3HOZ - chains A and P of the 15 polymer chains in the assembly; structure by X-ray diffraction, 3.65 A resolution.

[Chain A]
Molecule: DNA-directed RNA polymerase II subunit RPB1
From: Saccharomyces cerevisiae
Notes: EC 2.7.7.6
UniProtKB: P04050 (RPB1_YEAST); numbering as in UniProt (aligned over 1-1733)
Amino-acid sequence (1733 residues; each row starts with the number of its first residue):
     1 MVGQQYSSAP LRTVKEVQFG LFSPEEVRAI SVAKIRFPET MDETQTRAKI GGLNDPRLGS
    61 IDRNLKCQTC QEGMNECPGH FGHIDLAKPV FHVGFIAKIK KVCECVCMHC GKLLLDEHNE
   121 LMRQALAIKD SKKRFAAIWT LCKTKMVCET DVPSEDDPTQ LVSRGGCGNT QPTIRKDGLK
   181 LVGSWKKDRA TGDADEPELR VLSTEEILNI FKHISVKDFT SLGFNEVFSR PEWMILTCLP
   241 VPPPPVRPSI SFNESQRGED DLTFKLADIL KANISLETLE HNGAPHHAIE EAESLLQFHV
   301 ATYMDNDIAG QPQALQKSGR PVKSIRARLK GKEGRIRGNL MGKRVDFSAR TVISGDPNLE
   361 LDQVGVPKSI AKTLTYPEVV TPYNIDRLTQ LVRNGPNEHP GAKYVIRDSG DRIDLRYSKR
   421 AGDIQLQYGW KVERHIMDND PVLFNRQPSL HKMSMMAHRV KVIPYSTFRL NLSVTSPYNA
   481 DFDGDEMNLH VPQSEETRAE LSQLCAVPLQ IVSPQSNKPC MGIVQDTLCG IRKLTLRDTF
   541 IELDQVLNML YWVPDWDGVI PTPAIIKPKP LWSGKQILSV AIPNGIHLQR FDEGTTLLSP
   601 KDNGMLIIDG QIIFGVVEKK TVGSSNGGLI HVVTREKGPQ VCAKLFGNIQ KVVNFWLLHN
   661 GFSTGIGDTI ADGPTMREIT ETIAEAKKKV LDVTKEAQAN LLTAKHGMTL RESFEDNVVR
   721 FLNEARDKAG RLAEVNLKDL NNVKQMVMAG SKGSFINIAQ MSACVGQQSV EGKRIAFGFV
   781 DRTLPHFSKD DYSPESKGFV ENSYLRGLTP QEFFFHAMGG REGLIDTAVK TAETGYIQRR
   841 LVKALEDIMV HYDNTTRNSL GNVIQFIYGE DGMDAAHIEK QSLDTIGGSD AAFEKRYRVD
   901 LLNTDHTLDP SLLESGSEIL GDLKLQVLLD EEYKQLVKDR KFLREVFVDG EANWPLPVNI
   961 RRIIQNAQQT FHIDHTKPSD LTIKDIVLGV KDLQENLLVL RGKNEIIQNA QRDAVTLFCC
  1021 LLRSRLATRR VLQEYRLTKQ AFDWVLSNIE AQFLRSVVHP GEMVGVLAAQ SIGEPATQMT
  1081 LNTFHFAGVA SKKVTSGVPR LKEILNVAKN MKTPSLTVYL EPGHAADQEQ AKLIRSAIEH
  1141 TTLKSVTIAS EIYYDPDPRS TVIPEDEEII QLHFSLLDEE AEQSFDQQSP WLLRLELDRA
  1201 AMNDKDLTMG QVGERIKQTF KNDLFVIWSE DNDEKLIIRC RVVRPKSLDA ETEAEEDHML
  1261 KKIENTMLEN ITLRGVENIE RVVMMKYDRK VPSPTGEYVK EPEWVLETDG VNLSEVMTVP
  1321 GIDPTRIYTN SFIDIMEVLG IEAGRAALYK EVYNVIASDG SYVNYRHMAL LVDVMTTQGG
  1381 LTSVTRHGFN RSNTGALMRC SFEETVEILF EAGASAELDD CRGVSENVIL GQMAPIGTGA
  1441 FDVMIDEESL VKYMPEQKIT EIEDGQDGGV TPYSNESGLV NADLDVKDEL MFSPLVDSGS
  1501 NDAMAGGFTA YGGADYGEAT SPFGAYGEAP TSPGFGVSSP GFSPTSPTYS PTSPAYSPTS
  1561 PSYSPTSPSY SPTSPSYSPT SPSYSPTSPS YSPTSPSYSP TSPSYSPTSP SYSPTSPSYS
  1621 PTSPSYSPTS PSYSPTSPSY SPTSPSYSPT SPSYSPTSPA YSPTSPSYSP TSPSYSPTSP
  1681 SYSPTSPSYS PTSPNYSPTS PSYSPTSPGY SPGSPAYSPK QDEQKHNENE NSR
Unresolved in the structure: 1, 188-194, 1082-1092, 1176-1185, 1246-1253, 1456-1733
Metal / ion sites: Zn2+ site 1: Cys67, Cys70, Cys77, His80; Zn2+ site 2: Cys107, Cys110, Cys148, Cys167; Mg2+: Asp481, Asp483, Asp485
Swiss-Prot annotation at these positions:
  - region: Pro248 to Asp260 (Lid loop), Asn306 to Lys323 (Rudder loop), Pro810 to Glu822 (Bridging helix)
  - binding site (Zn(2+)): Cys67, Cys70, Cys77, His80, Cys107, Cys110, Cys148, Cys167
  - binding site (Mg(2+)): Asp481, Asp483, Asp485
  - modified residue: Thr1471 (Phosphothreonine)
  - cross-link (Glycyl lysine isopeptide (Lys-Gly)): Lys695 (interchain with G-Cter in ubiquitin), Lys1246 (interchain with G-Cter in ubiquitin), Lys1350 (interchain with G-Cter in ubiquitin)
  - natural variant: Ser1653 to Pro1659 (deletion: In strain: A364A)
  - mutagenesis: Lys1246 (K1246R: Impairs ubiquitination during transcription stress)
From the paper describing this entry:
  - binding site for the 18-nt RNA strand (chain P): Asp483

[Chain P]
Molecule: 18-nt RNA strand
Sequence (18 nucleotides; numbered -6 to 11; the number before each row is that of its first residue; numbers below 1 keep their minus sign (U-6 is residue -6)):
    -6 UGCAUUUCAA CCAGGCUG
Unresolved in the structure: -6 to 0

[Chain A / chain P interface]
Contacting residue pairs (8):
  Ile250(A) - A2(P)  sugar contact
  Arg320(A) - A3(P)  sugar contact
  Lys323(A) - A3(P)  hydrogen bond to the sugar
  Arg446(A) - G11(P)  salt bridge to the phosphate
  Asp481(A) - G11(P)  phosphate contact
  Asp483(A) - G11(P)  phosphate contact
  Asp485(A) - U10(P)  hydrogen bond to the sugar
  Asp485(A) - G11(P)  phosphate contact
Interface residues without a listed pair, chain A (8 interface residues in all): Leu824
Interface residues without a listed pair, chain P (6 interface residues in all): C1, C4

[In short]
8 residues of chain A and 6 residues of chain P are in contact; the contacts include 2 hydrogen bonds and 1
salt bridge. Polar contacts include Lys323(A)-A3(P), Asp485(A)-U10(P) and Arg446(A)-G11(P). From the paper: a
binding site for the 18-nt RNA strand (chain P) at Asp483(A).
Chain A is DNA-directed RNA polymerase II subunit RPB1 (Saccharomyces cerevisiae) and chain P is an 18-nt RNA
strand; the structure, Complete RNA polymerase II elongation complex IV with a T-U mismatch and a frayed RNA
3'-guanine, was determined by X-ray diffraction, deposited together with 3HOU, 3HOV, 3HOW, 3HOX and 3HOY.
